2Q7O - chain E; structure by X-ray diffraction, 2.90 A resolution.

# Chain E
Protein: Purine nucleoside phosphorylase
From: Homo sapiens
Notes: EC 2.4.2.1
UniProtKB: P00491 (PNPH_HUMAN); residues 1-289 here = UniProt positions 1-289
Sequence (289 residues; numbered 1 to 289; the number before each row is that of its first residue):
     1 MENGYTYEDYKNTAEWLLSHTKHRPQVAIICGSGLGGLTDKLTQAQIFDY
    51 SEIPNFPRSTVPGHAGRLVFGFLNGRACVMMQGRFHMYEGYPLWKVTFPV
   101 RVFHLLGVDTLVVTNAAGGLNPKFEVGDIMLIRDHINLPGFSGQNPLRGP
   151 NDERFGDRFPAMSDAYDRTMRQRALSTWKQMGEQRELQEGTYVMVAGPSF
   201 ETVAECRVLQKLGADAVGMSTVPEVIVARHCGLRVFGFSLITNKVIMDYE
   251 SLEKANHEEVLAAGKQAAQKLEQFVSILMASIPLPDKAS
Unresolved in the structure: 285-289
Sequence notes: conflict Ser51 (Gly in P00491)
Small-molecule neighbours: Forodesine (IMH; 1,4-dideoxy-4-aza-1-(S)-(9-deazahypoxanthin-9-yl)-D-ribitol): Ala116, Ala117, Gly118, Phe159, Phe200, Glu201, Val217, Gly218, Met219, Thr242, Asn243, Val245, His257, Val260
Reported in the primary citation:
  - binding site for Forodesine: Glu201, Asn243, His257
  - conformationally variable residues (side-chain flip): His257
  - binding site for phosphate ion: Met219, Ser220

# In short
Bound to chain E: Forodesine. The paper reports a binding site for Forodesine at Glu201, Asn243 and His257; a
binding site for phosphate ion at Met219 and Ser220.
Chain E is Purine nucleoside phosphorylase (Homo sapiens); the structure, Structure of human purine nucleoside
phosphorylase in complex with L-Immucillin-H, was determined by X-ray diffraction (same publication as 3BGS).
